Entry 7UYZ (X-ray diffraction, 2.49 A resolution); this record covers chains A and J of the 6 polymer chains in the assembly.

# Chain A
Name: Cyclic GMP-AMP synthase
Source organism: Mus musculus
Notes: EC 2.7.7.86
UniProtKB: Q8C6L5 (CGAS_MOUSE); numbering as in UniProt (aligned over 147-507)
Chain sequence (364 residues; each row starts with the number of its first residue):
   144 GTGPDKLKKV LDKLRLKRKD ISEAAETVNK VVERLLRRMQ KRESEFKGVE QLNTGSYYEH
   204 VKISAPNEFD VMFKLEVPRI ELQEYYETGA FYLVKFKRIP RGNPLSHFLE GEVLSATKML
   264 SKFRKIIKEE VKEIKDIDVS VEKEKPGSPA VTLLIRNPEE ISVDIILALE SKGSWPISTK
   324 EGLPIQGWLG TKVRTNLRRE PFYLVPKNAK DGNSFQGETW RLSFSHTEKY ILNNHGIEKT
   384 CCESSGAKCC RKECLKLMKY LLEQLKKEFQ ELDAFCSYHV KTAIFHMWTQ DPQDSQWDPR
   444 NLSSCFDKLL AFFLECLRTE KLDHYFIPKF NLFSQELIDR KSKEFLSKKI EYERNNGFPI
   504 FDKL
Disordered / not traced: 144-148, 240-244, 507
Sequence notes: expression tag (144-146)
Bound ions: Mg2+ site 1: Glu211, Asp213 (together with GTP); Mg2+ site 2: Glu211, Asp213, Asp307 (together with GTP); Zn2+: His378, Cys384, Cys385, Cys392
Ligand contacts: guanosine-5'-monophosphate / GTP: Gly198, Ser199, Lys205, Glu211, Asp213, Lys288, Gly290, Asp307, Arg364, Lys402, Glu406, Lys409, Phe418, Cys419, Ser420, Tyr421, Lys424, His467
Curated features (UniProtKB/Swiss-Prot):
  - region: Lys372 to Lys395 (DNA-binding)
  - motif: Leu154 to Leu159 (Nuclear export signal), Asp281 to Ser291 (Nuclear localization signal)
  - binding site (GTP): Thr197, Asp307, Arg364 to Glu371
  - binding site (ATP): Ser199, Glu371, Lys402, Ser420 to Lys424
  - binding site (Mg(2+)): Glu211, Asp213, Asp307
  - binding site (2',3'-cGAMP): Asp213, Gly290, Asp307, Lys350, Arg364 to Ser366
  - binding site (Zn(2+)): His378, Cys384, Cys385, Cys392
  - site: Arg241 (Arginine-anchor), Asp307, Ile308 (Cleavage)
  - modified residue: Lys156 (N6-lactoyllysine), Glu176 (PolyADP-ribosyl glutamic acid), Ser199 (Phosphoserine), Tyr201 (Phosphotyrosine), Glu272 (5-glutamyl polyglutamate), Ser291 (Phosphoserine), Glu302 (5-glutamyl glutamate), Lys372 (N6-acetyllysine), Lys382 (N6-acetyllysine), Lys402 (N6-acetyllysine), Ser420 (Phosphoserine), Lys491 (N6-methyllysine)
  - lipidation (S-palmitoyl cysteine): Cys392, Cys393, Cys459
  - cross-link (Glycyl lysine isopeptide (Lys-Gly)): Lys217 (interchain with G-Cter in SUMO), Lys271 (interchain with G-Cter in ubiquitin), Lys335 (interchain with G-Cter in SUMO), Lys372 (interchain with G-Cter in SUMO), Lys382 (interchain with G-Cter in SUMO), Lys399 (interchain with G-Cter in ubiquitin), Lys402 (interchain with G-Cter in ubiquitin), Lys409 (interchain with G-Cter in ubiquitin), Lys410 (interchain with G-Cter in ubiquitin), Lys464 (interchain with G-Cter in SUMO)
What the authors report for this chain:
  - mutagenesis - E211Q/D213N: abolished catalytic activity
  - specificity-determining residues: His467 (proposed by the authors, not directly observed)
  - mutagenesis - R364A (33-fold), H467A: decreased catalytic activity on ATP/GTP
  - mutagenesis - H467A (2-fold): increased catalytic activity on GTP/GTP
  - specificity-determining residues: Ile309, Arg364
  - mutagenesis - R364A (10-fold): decreased catalytic activity on GTP/GTP
  - mutagenesis - R364A (4-fold): increased catalytic activity on ATP/ATP

# Chain J
Molecule: Palindromic DNA18
Source organism: DNA molecule
Sequence (18 nucleotides; each row starts with the number of its first residue):
     1 ATCTGTACAT GTACAGAT

# Chain A / chain J interface
Residue-residue contacts (5; chain A residue first):
  Arg222(A) - DA17(J)  salt bridge to the phosphate
  Lys315(A) - DA15(J)  sugar contact
  Lys315(A) - DG16(J)  phosphate contact
  Gly316(A) - DG16(J)  hydrogen bond to the phosphate
  Arg342(A) - DA13(J)  hydrogen bond to the sugar
Also at the interface, not in a pair above, chain J (5 interface residues in all): DC14

# In short
The interface between chain A and chain J involves 4 residues on one side and 5 on the other; the contacts
include 2 hydrogen bonds and 1 salt bridge. Among the polar pairs are Arg342(A)-DA13(J), Gly316(A)-DG16(J) and
Arg222(A)-DA17(J). From the paper: R364A and H467A of chain A reduce catalytic activity on ATP/GTP;
specificity determinants His467(A), Ile309(A) and Arg364(A).
Chain A is Cyclic GMP-AMP synthase (Mus musculus) and chain J is Palindromic DNA18 (DNA molecule); the
structure, Structure of Ternary Complex of cGAS with dsDNA and Bound 5 -pppG(2 ,5 )pG, was determined by X-ray
diffraction together with 7UUX, 7UXW, 7UYQ, 7UZR, 7V0W, 8EAE and 14 further entries from the same study.
